8T0W - chains A and D of the 4 polymer chains in the assembly; structure by X-ray diffraction, 1.75 A resolution.

Chain A (and D):
Protein: FMNH(2)-dependent dimethylsulfone monooxygenase
Organism: Pseudomonas fluorescens
Notes: EC 1.14.14.35; chain D of this document is another copy of the same molecule, construct and numbering; everything in this record applies to it too
Reference sequence: Q3KC85 (SFNG_PSEPF); residue numbers follow UniProt; this construct covers 1-364
Chain sequence (387 residues; each row starts with the number of its first residue; numbers below 1 keep their minus sign (Met-22 is residue -22)):
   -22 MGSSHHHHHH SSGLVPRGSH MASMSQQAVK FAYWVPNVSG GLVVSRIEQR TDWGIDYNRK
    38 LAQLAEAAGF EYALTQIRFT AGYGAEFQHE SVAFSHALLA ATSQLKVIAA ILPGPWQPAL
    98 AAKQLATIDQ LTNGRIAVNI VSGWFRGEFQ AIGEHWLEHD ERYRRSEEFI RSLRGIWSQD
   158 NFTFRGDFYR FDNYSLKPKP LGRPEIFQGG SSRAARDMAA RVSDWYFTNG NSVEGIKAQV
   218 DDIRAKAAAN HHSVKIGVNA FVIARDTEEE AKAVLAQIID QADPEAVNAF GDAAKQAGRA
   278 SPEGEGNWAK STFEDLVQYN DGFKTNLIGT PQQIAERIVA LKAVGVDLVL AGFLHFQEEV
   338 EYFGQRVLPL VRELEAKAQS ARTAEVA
Unresolved in the structure: -22 to 3, 359-364
Differences from the reference sequence: initiating methionine (-22); expression tag (-21 to 0)
Small-molecule neighbours:
  - FMN (flavin mononucleotide): Trp11, Leu51, Gln53, Ile54, Arg55, Ala87, Leu89, Asn116, Val118, Ser119, Gly120, Trp121, His136, Tyr140, Gly186, Gly187, Ser188, Ser189, Ala192, Phe204, Thr205, Asn206, Ala274, Gly275, Gly283, Asn284, Trp285, Asn297, Leu327
  - (methanesulfonyl)methane (XZ5): Trp11, Gln53, Arg55, Tyr60, Trp121, Phe267, Trp285, Tyr296, Asn297

How chain A and chain D interact:
Residue-residue contacts (27; chain A residue first):
  Arg123(A) - Glu135(D)  salt bridge
  Gln127(A) - Arg141(D)  hydrogen bond
  Gln127(A) - Asp164(D)  hydrogen bond
  His132(A) - Glu138(D)
  His132(A) - Asp164(D)  hydrogen bond (side chain-backbone)
  His132(A) - Phe165(D)
  Trp133(A) - Leu134(D)
  Trp133(A) - Glu135(D)  hydrogen bond (backbone-backbone)
  Trp133(A) - Glu138(D)  hydrogen bond (backbone-side chain)
  Leu134(A) - His132(D)
  Leu134(A) - Trp133(D)
  Leu134(A) - Leu134(D)  hydrophobic
  Leu134(A) - Glu135(D)
  Glu135(A) - Arg123(D)  salt bridge
  Glu135(A) - Trp133(D)  hydrogen bond (backbone-backbone)
  Glu135(A) - Leu134(D)
  Glu135(A) - Glu135(D)
  Glu135(A) - Gln273(D)
  Glu138(A) - His132(D)
  Glu138(A) - Trp133(D)  hydrogen bond (side chain-backbone)
  Arg141(A) - Gln127(D)  hydrogen bond
  Asp164(A) - Gln127(D)  hydrogen bond
  Asp164(A) - His132(D)  hydrogen bond (backbone-side chain)
  Phe165(A) - His132(D)
  Gln273(A) - Glu135(D)
  Arg276(A) - Pro279(D)  hydrogen bond (side chain-backbone)
  Pro279(A) - Arg276(D)  hydrogen bond (backbone-side chain)
Interface residues without a listed pair, chain A (14 interface residues in all): Asp137
Interface residues without a listed pair, chain D (15 interface residues in all): Glu131, Asp137

Summary:
14 residues of chain A face 15 of chain D across their interface, with 12 hydrogen bonds and 2 salt bridges.
Polar pairs include Arg123(A)-Glu135(D), Gln127(A)-Arg141(D) and Gln127(A)-Asp164(D). Ligands of chain A:
flavin mononucleotide and (methanesulfonyl)methane.
Both chains are FMNH(2)-dependent dimethylsulfone monooxygenase (Pseudomonas fluorescens). Entry 8T0W (Crystal
structure of dimethylsulfone (DMSO2) monooxygenase SfnG from Pseudomonas fluorescens with DMSO2 and oxidized
FMN bound) was determined by X-ray diffraction, deposited together with 8T0U.
